Entry 7SY8 (electron microscopy, 3.14 A resolution); this record covers chains B and E.

# Chain B
Protein: Spike glycoprotein
Source organism: Severe acute respiratory syndrome coronavirus 2
UniProtKB: P0DTC2 (SPIKE_SARS2); numbering as in UniProt (aligned over 1-1208)
Chain sequence (1288 residues; each row starts with the number of its first residue):
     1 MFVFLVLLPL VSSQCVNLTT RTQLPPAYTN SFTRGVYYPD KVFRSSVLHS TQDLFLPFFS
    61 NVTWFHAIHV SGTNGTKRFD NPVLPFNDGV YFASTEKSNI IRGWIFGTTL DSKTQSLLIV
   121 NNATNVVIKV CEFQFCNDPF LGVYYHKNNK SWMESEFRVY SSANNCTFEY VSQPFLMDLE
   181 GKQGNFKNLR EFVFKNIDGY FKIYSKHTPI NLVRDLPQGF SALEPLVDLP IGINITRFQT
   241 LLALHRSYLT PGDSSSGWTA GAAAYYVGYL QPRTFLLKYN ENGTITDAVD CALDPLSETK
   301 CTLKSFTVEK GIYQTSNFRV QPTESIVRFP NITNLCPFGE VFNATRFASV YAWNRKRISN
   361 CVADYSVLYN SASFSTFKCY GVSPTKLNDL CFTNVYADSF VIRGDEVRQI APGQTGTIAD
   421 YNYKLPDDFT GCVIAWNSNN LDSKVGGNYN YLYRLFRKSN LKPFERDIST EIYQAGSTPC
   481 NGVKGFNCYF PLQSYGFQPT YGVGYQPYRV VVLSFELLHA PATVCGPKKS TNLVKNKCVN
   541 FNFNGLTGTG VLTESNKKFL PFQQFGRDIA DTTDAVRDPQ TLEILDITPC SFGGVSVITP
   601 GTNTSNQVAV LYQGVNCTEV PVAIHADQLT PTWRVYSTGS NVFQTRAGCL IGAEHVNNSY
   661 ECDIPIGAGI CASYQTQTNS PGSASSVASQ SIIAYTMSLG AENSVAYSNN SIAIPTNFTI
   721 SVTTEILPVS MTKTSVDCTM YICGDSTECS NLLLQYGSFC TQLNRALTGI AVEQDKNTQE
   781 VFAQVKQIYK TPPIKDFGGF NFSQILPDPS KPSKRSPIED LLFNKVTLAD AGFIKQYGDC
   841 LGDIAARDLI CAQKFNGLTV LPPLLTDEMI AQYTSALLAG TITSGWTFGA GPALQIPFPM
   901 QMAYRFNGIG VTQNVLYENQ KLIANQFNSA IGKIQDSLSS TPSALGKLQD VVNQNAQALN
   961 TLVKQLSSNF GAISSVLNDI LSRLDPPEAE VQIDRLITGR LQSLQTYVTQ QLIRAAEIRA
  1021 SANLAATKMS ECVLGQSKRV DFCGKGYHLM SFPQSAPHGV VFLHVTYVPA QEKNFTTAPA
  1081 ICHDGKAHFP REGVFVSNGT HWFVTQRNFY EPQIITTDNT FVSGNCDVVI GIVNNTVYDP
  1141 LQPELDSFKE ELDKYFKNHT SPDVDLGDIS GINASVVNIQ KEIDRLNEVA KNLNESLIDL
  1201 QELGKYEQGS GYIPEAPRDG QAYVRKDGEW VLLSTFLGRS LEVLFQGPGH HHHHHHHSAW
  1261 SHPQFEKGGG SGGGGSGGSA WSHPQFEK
Not modelled in the structure: 1-329, 531-1288
Disulfide bonds: Cys-336/Cys-361, Cys-379/Cys-432, Cys-391/Cys-525, Cys-480/Cys-488
Covalently attached groups: N-acetylglucosamine (NAG) linked to Asn-343
Sequence notes: engineered mutation Thr-417 (Lys in P0DTC2), Lys-484 (Glu in P0DTC2), Tyr-501 (Asn in P0DTC2), Gly-614 (Asp in P0DTC2); conflict Gly-682 (Arg in P0DTC2), Ser-683 (Arg in P0DTC2), Ser-685 (Arg in P0DTC2), Pro-817 (Phe in P0DTC2), Pro-892 (Ala in P0DTC2), Pro-899 (Ala in P0DTC2), Pro-942 (Ala in P0DTC2), Pro-986 (Lys in P0DTC2), Pro-987 (Val in P0DTC2); expression tag (1209-1288)
Swiss-Prot annotation at these positions:
  - region: Asn-280 to Cys-301 (Putative superantigen), Arg-403 to Asp-405 (Integrin-binding motif), Asn-448 to Phe-456 (Immunodominant HLA epitope recognized by the CD8+), Pro-681, Ala-684 (Putative superantigen), Ser-816 to Tyr-837 (Fusion peptide 1), Lys-835 to Phe-855 (Fusion peptide 2), Asp-1163 to Glu-1202 (Heptad repeat 2)
  - site: Arg-815, Ser-816 (Cleavage)
  - glycosylation: Asn-17 (N-linked (GlcNAc...) (complex) asparagine), Asn-61 (N-linked (GlcNAc...) (hybrid) asparagine), Asn-74 (N-linked (GlcNAc...) (complex) asparagine), Asn-122 (N-linked (GlcNAc...) (hybrid) asparagine), Asn-149 (N-linked (GlcNAc...) (complex) asparagine), Asn-165 (N-linked (GlcNAc...) (complex) asparagine), Asn-234 (N-linked (GlcNAc...) (high mannose) asparagine), Asn-282 (N-linked (GlcNAc...) (complex) asparagine), Thr-323 (O-linked (GalNAc) threonine), Ser-325 (O-linked (HexNAc...) serine), Asn-331 (N-linked (GlcNAc...) (complex) asparagine), Asn-343 (N-linked (GlcNAc...) (complex) asparagine), Asn-603 (N-linked (GlcNAc...) (hybrid) asparagine), Asn-616 (N-linked (GlcNAc...) (complex) asparagine), Asn-657 (N-linked (GlcNAc...) (complex) asparagine), Thr-676 (O-linked (GlcNAc...) threonine), Thr-678 (O-linked (GlcNAc...) threonine), Asn-709 (N-linked (GlcNAc...) (high mannose) asparagine), Asn-717 (N-linked (GlcNAc...) (hybrid) asparagine), Asn-801 (N-linked (GlcNAc...) (hybrid) asparagine) and 6 more in UniProt
  - natural variant: Leu-5 (L5F: In strain: Iota/B.1.526), Ser-13 (S13I: In strain: Epsilon/B.1.427/B.1.429), Leu-18 (L18F: In strain: Beta/B.1.351, Gamma/P.1 and 1 more), Thr-19 (T19I: In strain: Omicron/BQ.1.1, Omicron/XBB.1.5 and 1 more; T19R: In strain: Delta/B.1.617.2, Omicron/BA.2 and 4 more), Thr-20 (T20N: In strain: Gamma/P.1), Leu-24 to Ala-27 (sequence variant, change not given here; In strain: Omicron/BA.2, Omicron/BA.2.12.1 and 6 more), Pro-26 (P26S: In strain: Gamma/P.1), Gln-52 (Q52H: In strain: Omicron/EG.5.1), Ala-67 (A67V: In strain: Eta/B.1.525, Omicron/BA.1), His-69 to Val-70 (deletion: In strain: Alpha/B.1.1.7, Eta/B.1.525 and 5 more), Gly-75 (G75V: In strain: Lambda/C.37), Thr-76 (T76I: In strain: Lambda/C.37), 81 further natural variant entries in UniProt
  - mutagenesis: His-69 to Val-70 (Increased incorporation of cleaved spike into virions), Asn-121 (N121Q: Partial loss of biliverdin affinity), Arg-190 (R190K: Partial loss of biliverdin affinity), Asn-234 (N234Q: Increased resistance to neutralizing antibodies), Asn-331 (N331Q: Reduced viral infectivity), Asn-343 (N343Q: Reduced viral infectivity), Leu-452 (L452R: Increased resistance to neutralizing antibodies. Decreases HLA binding to NF9 epitope. Increased binding affinity to human ACE2), Tyr-453 (Y453F: Decreased HLA binding to NF9 epitope. Increased binding affinity to human ACE2), Ala-475 (A475V: Increased resistance to neutralizing antibodies), Val-483 (V483A: Increased resistance to neutralizing antibodies), Phe-490 (F490L: Increased resistance to neutralizing antibodies and human covalescent sera neutralization), Gln-493 (Q493N: Reduced host ACE2-binding affinity in vitro; Q493Y: Reduced host ACE2-binding affinity in vitro), 9 further mutagenesis entries in UniProt
From the paper describing this entry:
  - mutagenesis - L452R: increased binding to Processed angiotensin-converting enzyme 2 (chain E)
  - mutagenesis - L452R: decreased binding to S2M11

# Chain E
Protein: Processed angiotensin-converting enzyme 2
Source organism: Homo sapiens
UniProtKB: Q9BYF1 (ACE2_HUMAN); residue numbers follow UniProt; this construct covers 18-615
Chain sequence (606 residues; numbered 18 to 623; the number before each row is that of its first residue):
    18 QSTIEEQAKT FLDKFNHEAE DLFYQSSLAS WNYNTNITEE NVQNMNNAGD KWSAFLKEQS
    78 TLAQMYPLQE IQNLTVKLQL QALQQNGSSV LSEDKSKRLN TILNTMSTIY STGKVCNPDN
   138 PQECLLLEPG LNEIMANSLD YNERLWAWES WRSEVGKQLR PLYEEYVVLK NEMARANHYE
   198 DYGDYWRGDY EVNGVDGYDY SRGQLIEDVE HTFEEIKPLY EHLHAYVRAK LMNAYPSYIS
   258 PIGCLPAHLL GDMWGRFWTN LYSLTVPFGQ KPNIDVTDAM VDQAWDAQRI FKEAEKFFVS
   318 VGLPNMTQGF WENSMLTDPG NVQKAVCHPT AWDLGKGDFR ILMCTKVTMD DFLTAHHEMG
   378 HIQYDMAYAA QPFLLRNGAN EGFHEAVGEI MSLSAATPKH LKSIGLLSPD FQEDNETEIN
   438 FLLKQALTIV GTLPFTYMLE KWRWMVFKGE IPKDQWMKKW WEMKREIVGV VEPVPHDETY
   498 CDPASLFHVS NDYSFIRYYT RTLYQFQFQE ALCQAAKHEG PLHKCDISNS TEAGQKLFNM
   558 LRLGKSEPWT LALENVVGAK NMNVRPLLNY FEPLFTWLKD QNKNSFVGWS TDWSPYADHH
   618 HHHHHH
Not modelled in the structure: 18, 615-623
Disulfide bonds: Cys-133/Cys-141, Cys-530/Cys-542
Covalently attached groups: N-acetylglucosamine (NAG) linked to Asn-53, Asn-90, Asn-103, Asn-322, Asn-432, Asn-546
Sequence notes: expression tag (616-623)
Swiss-Prot annotation at these positions:
  - region (Interaction with SARS-CoV spike glycoprotein): Asp-30 to Tyr-41, Met-82 to Pro-84, Lys-353 to Arg-357
  - active site: Glu-375 (Proton acceptor), His-505 (Proton donor)
  - binding site (chloride): Arg-169, Trp-477, Lys-481
  - binding site (substrate): Arg-273, His-345, Pro-346, Tyr-515
  - binding site (Zn(2+)): His-374, His-378, Glu-402
  - glycosylation (N-linked (GlcNAc...) asparagine): Asn-53, Asn-90, Asn-103, Asn-322, Asn-432, Asn-546
  - mutagenesis: Ser-19 (S19P: Increases slightly the interaction with RBD domain of SARS-CoV-2 spike protein), Gln-24 to Lys-26 (Slightly inhibits interaction with SARS-CoV spike glycoprotein), Gln-24 (Q24T: Increases slightly the interaction with RBD domain of SARS-CoV-2 spike protein), Ala-25 (A25V: Increases slightly the interaction with RBD domain of SARS-CoV-2 spike protein), Thr-27 (T27Y: Increases slightly the interaction with RBD domain of SARS-CoV-2 spike protein. In sACE2.v2.2; increases interaction with RBD domain of SARS-CoV-2 spike protein ...), Leu-29 (L29F: Increases slightly the interaction with RBD domain of SARS-CoV-2 spike protein), Lys-31 (K31D: Abolishes interaction with SARS-CoV spike glycoprotein; K31Y: Increases slightly the interaction with RBD domain of SARS-CoV-2 spike protein), Asn-33 (N33D: Increases slightly the interaction with RBD domain of SARS-CoV-2 spike protein), His-34 (H34A: Increases slightly the interaction with RBD domain of SARS-CoV-2 spike protein), Glu-37 (E37A: No effect on interaction with SARS-CoV spike glycoprotein), Asp-38 (D38A: No effect on interaction with SARS-CoV spike glycoprotein), Leu-39 (L39R: Increases slightly the interaction with RBD domain of SARS-CoV-2 spike protein), 48 further mutagenesis entries in UniProt

# How chain B and chain E interact
Contacting residue pairs (35; chain B residue first):
  Tyr-449(B) with Asp-38(E), hydrogen bond
  Tyr-453(B) with His-34(E), hydrogen bond
  Leu-455(B) with Asp-30(E)
  Phe-456(B) with Thr-27(E); Asp-30(E); Lys-31(E)
  Ala-475(B) with Ser-19(E), hydrogen bond (backbone-backbone); Gln-24(E); Thr-27(E)
  Gly-476(B) with Gln-24(E)
  Phe-486(B) with Leu-79(E); Met-82(E), hydrophobic; Tyr-83(E)
  Asn-487(B) with Gln-24(E), hydrogen bond; Tyr-83(E), hydrogen bond
  Tyr-489(B) with Thr-27(E); Phe-28(E); Lys-31(E); Tyr-83(E), hydrogen bond
  Gln-493(B) with Lys-31(E); His-34(E), hydrogen bond
  Ser-494(B) with His-34(E)
  Gln-498(B) with Tyr-41(E); Gln-42(E), hydrogen bond
  Thr-500(B) with Tyr-41(E), hydrogen bond; Asn-330(E); Asp-355(E); Arg-357(E)
  Tyr-501(B) with Tyr-41(E), hydrophobic; Lys-353(E)
  Gly-502(B) with Lys-353(E), hydrogen bond (backbone-backbone); Gly-354(E)
  Tyr-505(B) with Glu-37(E), hydrogen bond; Lys-353(E); Arg-393(E)
Interface residues without a listed pair, chain B (18 interface residues in all): Tyr-473, Ser-477
Interface residues without a listed pair, chain E (22 interface residues in all): Glu-35, Leu-45

# Summary
Chain B and chain E form an interface of 18 and 22 residues respectively, with 11 hydrogen bonds. Among the
polar pairs are Tyr-449(B)/Asp-38(E), Tyr-453(B)/His-34(E) and Asn-487(B)/Gln-24(E). N-acetylglucosamine is
covalently linked to Asn-343(B). From the paper: L452R of chain B increases binding to Processed
angiotensin-converting enzyme 2 (chain E); L452R of chain B reduces binding to S2M11.
Here chain B is Spike glycoprotein (Severe acute respiratory syndrome coronavirus 2) and chain E is Processed
angiotensin-converting enzyme 2 (Homo sapiens). Entry 7SY8 (Cryo-EM structure of the SARS-CoV-2
D614G,N501Y,E484K,K417T mutant spike protein ectodomain bound to human ACE2 ectodomain (focused ...) was
determined by electron microscopy together with 7SXX, 7SXY, 7SXZ, 7SY0, 7SY1, 7SY2 and 5 further entries from
the same study.
